2ART - chain A; structure by X-ray diffraction, 2.40 A resolution.

Chain A:
Molecule: Lipoate-protein ligase A
Organism: Thermoplasma acidophilum
Notes: EC 6.3.2.-
Reference sequence: Q9HKT1 (LPLA_THEAC); residue numbers follow UniProt; this construct covers 1-262
Sequence (262 residues; row label = number of the first residue in the row):
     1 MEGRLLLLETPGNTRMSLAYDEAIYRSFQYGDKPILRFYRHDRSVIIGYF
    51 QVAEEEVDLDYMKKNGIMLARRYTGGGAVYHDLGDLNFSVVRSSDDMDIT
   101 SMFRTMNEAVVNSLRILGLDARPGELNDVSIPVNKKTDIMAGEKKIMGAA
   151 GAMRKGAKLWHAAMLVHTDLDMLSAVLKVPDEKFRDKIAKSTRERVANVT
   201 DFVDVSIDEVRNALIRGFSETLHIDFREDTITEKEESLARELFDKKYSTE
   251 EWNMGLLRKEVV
Not modelled in the structure: 181-190, 258-262
Metal / ion sites: Mg2+: Thr137, Asp138, Ala149 (together with adenosine monophosphate)
Ligand contacts: adenosine monophosphate / lipoic acid: Leu18, Tyr39, Ile46, Arg72, Gly76, Gly77, Ala78, Val79, Tyr80, His81, Asp85, Asn87, Val129, Pro132, Val133, Lys135, Asp138, Lys145, Ile146, Met147, Gly148, Ala149, Ala150, His161, Ala162, Ala163, Leu165, Leu173, Leu177, Val179, Thr192, Val196
Curated features (UniProtKB/Swiss-Prot):
  - binding site (ATP): Arg72, Gly77, Tyr80, Asp85, Pro132, Lys135, Lys145, Ala149, Ala163
  - binding site (Mg(2+)): Thr137, Asp138, Ala149
  - binding site ((R)-lipoate): Lys145

Overview:
Ligands of chain A: adenosine monophosphate / lipoic acid. The Mg2+ site is built by Thr137, Asp138 and
Ala149. From UniProt: 9 ATP-binding residues, 3 Mg2+-binding residues and (R)-lipoate-binding residue Lys145.
Chain A is Lipoate-protein ligase A (Thermoplasma acidophilum); the structure, Crystal structure of
lipoate-protein ligase A bound with lipoyl-AMP, was determined by X-ray diffraction (same publication as 2ARS
and 2ARU).
